6J5A - chains R and u of the 18 polymer chains in the assembly; structure by electron microscopy, 4.35 A resolution (low resolution: residue-level contacts below are approximate; hydrogen-bond / salt-bridge calls are withheld).

# Chain R
Protein: Mitochondrial H+ transporting ATP synthase subunit c isoform 1
From: Sus scrofa
UniProt: Q4VT52 (Q4VT52_PIG); residues 2-73 here correspond to UniProt positions 63-134 (UniProt number = residue number + 61)
Sequence (72 residues; row label = number of the first residue in the row):
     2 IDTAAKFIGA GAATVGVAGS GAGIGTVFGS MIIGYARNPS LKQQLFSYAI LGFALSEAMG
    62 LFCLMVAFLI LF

# Chain u
Protein: ATP synthase membrane subunit 6.8PL
From: Sus scrofa
Sequence (42 residues; each row starts with the number of its first residue; X marks 42 residues of unknown identity (built as UNK)):
     1 XXXXXXXXXX XXXXXXXXXX XXXXXXXXXX XXXXXXXXXX XX

# How chain R and chain u interact
Interface residues of chain R (facing chain u), 9 residues: I2, I9, A13, V16, A19, G20, A23, T27, I34

# Summary
No residue of chain R is in contact with chain u.
Chain R is Mitochondrial H+ transporting ATP synthase subunit c isoform 1 and chain u is ATP synthase membrane
subunit 6.8PL, both from Sus scrofa; the structure, Cryo-EM structure of the mammalian DP-state ATP synthase
FO section, was determined by electron microscopy (same publication as 6J54).
